Entry 6PIJ (electron microscopy, 2.90 A resolution); this record covers chains C and 2 of the 13 polymer chains in the assembly.

[Chain C]
Name: cas7 type I-F CRISPR-associated protein Csy3
Source organism: Vibrio cholerae
Chain sequence (351 residues; each row starts with the number of its first residue):
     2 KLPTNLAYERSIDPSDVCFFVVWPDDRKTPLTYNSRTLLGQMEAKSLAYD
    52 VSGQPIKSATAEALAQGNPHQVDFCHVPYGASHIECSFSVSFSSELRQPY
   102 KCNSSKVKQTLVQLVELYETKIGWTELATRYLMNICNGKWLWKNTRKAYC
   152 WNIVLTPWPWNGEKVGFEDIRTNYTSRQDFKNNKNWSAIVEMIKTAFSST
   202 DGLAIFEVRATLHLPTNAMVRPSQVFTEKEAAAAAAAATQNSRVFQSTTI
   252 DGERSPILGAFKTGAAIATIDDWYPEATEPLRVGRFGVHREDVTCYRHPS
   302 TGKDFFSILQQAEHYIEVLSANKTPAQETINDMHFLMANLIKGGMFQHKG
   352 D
Disordered / not traced: 231-238, 350-352

[Chain 2]
Molecule: Targeting strand ssDNA
Sequence (27 nucleotides; each row starts with the number of its first residue):
    31 ATGAAGCCAAGGCGTCCTGTAAGGCGG

[Chain C / chain 2 interface]
Pairs across the interface (26; chain C residue first):
  Thr-5(C) with DG44(2), sugar contact; DT45(2), phosphate contact
  Asn-6(C) with DG44(2), sugar contact
  Gln-42(C) with DG36(2), base contact
  Met-43(C) with DA34(2), phosphate contact; DA35(2), phosphate contact
  Ser-47(C) with DC38(2), hydrogen bond to the phosphate
  Leu-48(C) with DC37(2), phosphate contact
  Gln-67(C) with DG33(2), sugar contact; DA34(2), sugar contact
  Gly-68(C) with DA34(2), base contact
  Asn-69(C) with DG36(2), hydrogen bond to the sugar
  Pro-70(C) with DA35(2), sugar contact
  His-71(C) with DG36(2), stacking on the base
  Phe-227(C) with DA40(2), base contact; DG41(2), base contact
  Lys-230(C) with DA39(2), base contact; DA40(2), base contact
  Ala-239(C) with DG36(2), phosphate contact
  Gln-241(C) with DA35(2), base contact
  Ser-243(C) with DG36(2), hydrogen bond to the base; DC37(2), hydrogen bond to the base
  Met-346(C) with DC43(2), base contact; DG44(2), base contact
  Gln-348(C) with DG44(2), hydrogen bond to the sugar
  His-349(C) with DG44(2), salt bridge to the phosphate
Other interface residues (no listed pair), chain C (21 interface residues in all): Lys-102, Glu-229

[In short]
21 residues of chain C and 12 residues of chain 2 are in contact, with 5 hydrogen bonds, 1 salt bridge and 1
aromatic stacking contact. Among the polar pairs are Ser-243(C)/DG36(2), Ser-243(C)/DC37(2) and
Asn-69(C)/DG36(2).
Chain C is cas7 type I-F CRISPR-associated protein Csy3 (Vibrio cholerae) and chain 2 is Targeting strand
ssDNA; the structure, Target DNA-bound V. cholerae TniQ-Cascade complex, closed conformation, was determined
by electron microscopy (same publication as 6PIF and 6PIG).
